1KX4 - chains J and H of the 10 polymer chains in the assembly; structure by X-ray diffraction, 2.60 A resolution.

== Chain J ==
Molecule: 5'(ATCTCCAAATATCCCTTGCGGATCGTAGAAAAAGTGTGTCAAACTGCGCTATCAAAGGGAAACTTCAACTGAATTCAGTTGAAGTTTCCCTTTGATAGCGCAGTTTGACACACTTTTTCTACGATCCGCAAGGGATATTTGGAGAT)3' (146-nt DNA)
Source organism: Homo sapiens
Sequence (146 nucleotides; row label = number of the first residue in the row; numbers below 1 keep their minus sign (DA-73 is residue -73)):
   -73 ATCTCCAAAT ATCCCTTGCG GATCGTAGAA AAAGTGTGTC AAACTGCGCT ATCAAAGGGA
   -13 AACTTCAACT GAATTCAGTT GAAGTTTCCC TTTGATAGCG CAGTTTGACA CACTTTTTCT
    47 ACGATCCGCA AGGGATATTT GGAGAT

== Chain H ==
Molecule: histone H2B.2
Source organism: Xenopus laevis
UniProt: P02281 (H2B1_XENLA); residues -2 to 122 here correspond to UniProt positions 1-125 (UniProt number = residue number + 3)
Chain sequence (125 residues; row label = number of the first residue in the row; numbers below 1 keep their minus sign (Pro-2 is residue -2)):
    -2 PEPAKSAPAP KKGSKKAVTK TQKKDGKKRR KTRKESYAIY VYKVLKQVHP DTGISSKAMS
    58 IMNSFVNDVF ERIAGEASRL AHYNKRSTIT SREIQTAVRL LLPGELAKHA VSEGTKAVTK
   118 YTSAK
Disordered / not traced: -2 to 28
Sequence notes: variant Thr29 (Ser32 in P02281)
Bound ions: Mn2+: Val45 (shared with 1 residue of chain A)
UniProt features mapped onto this chain:
  - modified residue: Lys13 (N6-acetyllysine)

== How chain J and chain H interact ==
Pairs across the interface (17; chain J residue first):
  DC-55(J) - Ile51(H)  sugar contact
  DC-55(J) - Ser52(H)  phosphate contact
  DC-55(J) - Ser53(H)  hydrogen bond to the phosphate
  DG-54(J) - Tyr39(H)  hydrogen bond to the phosphate
  DG-54(J) - Lys43(H)  hydrogen bond to the phosphate
  DG-54(J) - Gly50(H)  phosphate contact
  DG-54(J) - Ile51(H)  hydrogen bond to the phosphate
  DG-53(J) - Lys43(H)  salt bridge to the phosphate
  DA-47(J) - Arg30(H)  hydrogen bond to the base
  DG-46(J) - Arg30(H)  sugar contact
  DT-35(J) - Ser84(H)  sugar contact
  DT-35(J) - Thr85(H)  phosphate contact
  DC-34(J) - Arg83(H)  phosphate contact
  DC-34(J) - Ser84(H)  hydrogen bond to the phosphate
  DC-34(J) - Thr85(H)  hydrogen bond to the phosphate
  DA-33(J) - Arg83(H)  salt bridge to the phosphate
  DT30(J) - Thr29(H)  hydrogen bond to the phosphate
Also at the interface, not in a pair above, chain H (12 interface residues in all): Lys82

== Overview ==
9 residues of chain J face 12 of chain H across their interface; the contacts include 8 hydrogen bonds and 2
salt bridges. Polar contacts include DA-47(J)-Arg30(H), DC-55(J)-Ser53(H) and DG-54(J)-Tyr39(H).
Chain J is
5'(ATCTCCAAATATCCCTTGCGGATCGTAGAAAAAGTGTGTCAAACTGCGCTATCAAAGGGAAACTTCAACTGAATTCAGTTGAAGTTTCCCTTTGATAGCGCAGTTTGACACACTTTTTCTACGATCCGCAAGGGATATTTGGAGAT)3'
(146-nt DNA) (Homo sapiens) and chain H is histone H2B.2 (Xenopus laevis); the structure, X-Ray Structure of
the Nucleosome Core Particle, NCP146b, at 2.6 A Resolution, was determined by X-ray diffraction together with
1KX3 from the same study.
